Entry 5VNU (X-ray diffraction, 1.58 A resolution); this record covers chain A.

Chain A:
Molecule: Myoglobin
From: Physeter catodon
Reference sequence: P02185 (MYG_PHYCD); residues 1-153 here correspond to UniProt positions 2-154 (UniProt number = residue number + 1)
Chain sequence (153 residues; each row starts with the number of its first residue):
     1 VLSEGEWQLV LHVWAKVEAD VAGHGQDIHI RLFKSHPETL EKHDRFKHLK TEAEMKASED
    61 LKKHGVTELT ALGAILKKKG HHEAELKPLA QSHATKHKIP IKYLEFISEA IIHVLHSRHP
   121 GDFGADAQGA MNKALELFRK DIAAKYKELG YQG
Differences from the reference sequence: engineered mutation H29 (Leu30 in P02185), H43 (Phe44 in P02185), E68 (Val69 in P02185)
UniProt features mapped onto this chain:
  - binding site (nitrite): H64
  - binding site (O2): H64
  - binding site (heme b): H93
  - modified residue: S3 (Phosphoserine), T67 (Phosphothreonine)
Bound ions: Mn2+: H29, H43, H64, E68; heme Fe near H93 (its only coordinating residue here)
Ligand contacts: heme (HEM): T39, K42, H43, R45, H64, T67, E68, A71, L72, L89, S92, H93, H97, I99, Y103, L104, I107, I111, F138
From the paper describing this entry:
  - Mn2+ coordination: H29, H43, H64

Summary:
Ligands of chain A: heme. H29, H43, H64 and E68 form the Mn2+ site. UniProt lists nitrite-binding residue H64,
O2-binding residue H64 and heme b-binding residue H93. From the paper: Mn2+ coordination by H29, H43 and H64.
Chain A is Myoglobin (Physeter catodon); the structure, Nonheme Iron Replacement in a Biosynthetic Nitric
Oxide Reductase Model Performing O2 Reduction to Water: Mn-bound ..., was determined by X-ray diffraction
(same publication as 5VRT).
